1XZX - chain X; structure by X-ray diffraction, 2.50 A resolution.

# Chain X
Molecule: Thyroid hormone receptor beta-1
Organism: Homo sapiens
Notes: fragment: ligand binding domain (residues 202-461)
UniProt: P10828 (THB1_HUMAN); residues 202-461 here = UniProt positions 202-461
Sequence (281 residues; numbered 181 to 461; the number before each row is that of its first residue):
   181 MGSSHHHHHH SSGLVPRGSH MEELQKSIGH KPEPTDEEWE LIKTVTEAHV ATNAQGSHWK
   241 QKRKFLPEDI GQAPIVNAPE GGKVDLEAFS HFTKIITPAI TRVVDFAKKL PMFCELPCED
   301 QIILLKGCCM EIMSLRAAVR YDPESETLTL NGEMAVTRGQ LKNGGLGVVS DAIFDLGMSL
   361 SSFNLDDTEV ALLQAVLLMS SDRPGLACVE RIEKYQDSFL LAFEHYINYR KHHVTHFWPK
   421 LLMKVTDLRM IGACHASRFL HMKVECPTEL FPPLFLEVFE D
Not modelled in the structure: 181-199, 252-263, 461
Sequence notes: expression tag (181-201)
Residues lining bound ligands: 3,5,3'triiodothyronine (T3): Phe-269, Phe-272, Ile-275, Ile-276, Ala-279, Arg-282, Met-310, Met-313, Ser-314, Arg-316, Ala-317, Arg-320, Thr-329, Leu-330, Asn-331, Gly-332, Leu-341, Gly-344, Gly-345, Leu-346, Ile-353, His-435, Met-442, Phe-455

# Overview
Bound to chain X: 3,5,3'triiodothyronine.
Chain X is Thyroid hormone receptor beta-1 (Homo sapiens); the structure, Thyroxine-Thyroid Hormone Receptor
Interactions, was determined by X-ray diffraction, deposited together with 1Y0X.
